PDB entry 3TSJ | X-ray diffraction, 2.00 A resolution | chain A

Chain A:
Name: Pollen allergen Phl p 4
From: Phleum pratense
UniProtKB: Q5ZQK4 (Q5ZQK4_PHLPR); residues 1-500 here correspond to UniProt positions 9-508 (UniProt number = residue number + 8)
Chain sequence (500 residues; numbered 1 to 500; the number before each row is that of its first residue):
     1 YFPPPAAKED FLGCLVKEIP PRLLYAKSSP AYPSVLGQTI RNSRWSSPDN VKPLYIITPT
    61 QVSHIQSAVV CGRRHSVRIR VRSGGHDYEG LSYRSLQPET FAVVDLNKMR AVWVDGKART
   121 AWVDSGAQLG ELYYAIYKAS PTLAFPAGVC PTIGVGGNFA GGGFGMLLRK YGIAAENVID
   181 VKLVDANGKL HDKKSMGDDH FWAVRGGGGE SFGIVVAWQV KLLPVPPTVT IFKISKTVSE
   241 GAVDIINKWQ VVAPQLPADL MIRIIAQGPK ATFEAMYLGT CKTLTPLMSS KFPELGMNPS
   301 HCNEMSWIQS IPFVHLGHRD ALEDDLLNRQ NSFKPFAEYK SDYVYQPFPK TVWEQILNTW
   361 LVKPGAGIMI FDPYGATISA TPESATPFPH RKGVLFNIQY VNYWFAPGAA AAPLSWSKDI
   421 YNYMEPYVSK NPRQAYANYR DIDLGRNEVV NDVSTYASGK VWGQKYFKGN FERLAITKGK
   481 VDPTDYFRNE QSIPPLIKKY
Unresolved in the structure: 1-9, 499-500
Disulfide bonds: Cys14-Cys71, Cys281-Cys302
Sequence notes: engineered mutation Gln61 (Asn69 in Q5ZQK4), Gln330 (Asn338 in Q5ZQK4)
Metal / ion sites: Na+: Glu89, Glu338
Residues lining bound ligands: dihydroflavine-adenine dinucleotide (FDA): Val81, Arg82, Ser83, Gly84, Gly85, His86, Asp87, Tyr88, Ser92, Leu106, Ser125, Gly148, Val149, Cys150, Ile153, Gly154, Gly156, Gly157, Asn158, Gly163, Phe164, Gly209, Glu210, Gly213, Ile214, Val215, Tyr436, Asn438, Tyr439, Arg440, Asn489

Summary:
Ligands of chain A: dihydroflavine-adenine dinucleotide. Glu89 and Glu338 form the Na+ site.
Chain A is Pollen allergen Phl p 4 (Phleum pratense); the structure, Crystal structure of Phl p 4, a grass
pollen allergen with glucose dehydrogenase activity, was determined by X-ray diffraction, deposited together
with 3TSH.
